Entry 9UST (electron microscopy, 3.02 A resolution); this record covers chains A and S of the 5 polymer chains in the assembly.

[Chain A]
Molecule: Gq protein alpha subunit
Organism: Rattus norvegicus
Chain sequence (359 residues; numbered 3 to 359 plus 122 insertion-coded residues; 120 numbers in that range are skipped by the numbering (no residue carries them; nothing is unmodelled there); the number before each row is that of its first residue; a row labelled like 57A-57Z holds insertion residues (57A, then the next letters in order)):
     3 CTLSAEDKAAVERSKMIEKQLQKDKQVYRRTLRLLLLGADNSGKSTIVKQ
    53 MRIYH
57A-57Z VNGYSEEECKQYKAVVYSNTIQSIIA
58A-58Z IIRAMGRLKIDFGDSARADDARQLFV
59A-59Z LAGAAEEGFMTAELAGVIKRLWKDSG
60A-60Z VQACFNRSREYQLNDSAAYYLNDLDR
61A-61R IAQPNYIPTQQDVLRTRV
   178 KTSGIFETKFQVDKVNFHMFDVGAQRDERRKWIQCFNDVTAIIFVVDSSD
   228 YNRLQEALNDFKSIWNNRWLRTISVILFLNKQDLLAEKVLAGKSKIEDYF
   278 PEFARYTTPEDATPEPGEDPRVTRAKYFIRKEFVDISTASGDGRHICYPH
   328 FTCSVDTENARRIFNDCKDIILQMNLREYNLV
Not modelled in the structure: 3, 57A-57Z, 58A-58Z, 59A-59Z, 60A-60Z, 61A-61R

[Chain S]
Molecule: scFv16
Organism: Bos taurus
Notes: antibody fragment or engineered binder
Chain sequence (267 residues; each row starts with the number of its first residue; note: 4 numbers in that range are skipped by the numbering (no residue carries them; nothing is unmodelled there); a row labelled like 120A-120Q holds insertion residues (120A, then the next letters in order)):
     1 MVQLVESGGGLVQPGGSRKLSCSASGFAFSSFGMHWVRQAPEKGLEWVAY
    51 ISSGSGTIYYADTVKGRFTISRDDPKNTLFLQMTSLRSEDTAMYYCVRSI
   101 YYYGSSPFDFWGQGTTLTVS
120A-120Q AGGGGSGGGGSGGGGSS
   125 DIVMTQATSSVPVTPGESVSISCRSSKSLLHSNGNTYLYWFLQRPGQSPQ
   175 LLIYRMSNLASGVPDRFSGSGSGTAFTLTISRLEAEDVGVYYCMQHLEYP
   225 LTFGAGTKLELLEENLYFQGASHHHHHHHH
Not modelled in the structure: 1, 120A-120Q, 236-254
Disulfides: Cys147-Cys217

[How chain A and chain S interact]
Pairs across the interface (26):
  Thr4(A) - His155(S)  hydrogen bond (backbone-side chain)
  Leu5(A) - His155(S)
  Ser6(A) - His155(S)
  Ser6(A) - Asn157(S)
  Ser6(A) - Tyr161(S)  hydrogen bond
  Ala7(A) - His220(S)
  Ala7(A) - Leu221(S)
  Ala7(A) - Tyr223(S)  hydrophobic
  Glu8(A) - Tyr161(S)
  Glu8(A) - Tyr163(S)  hydrogen bond
  Glu8(A) - Arg179(S)  salt bridge
  Glu8(A) - His220(S)
  Asp9(A) - Asn157(S)  hydrogen bond
  Asp9(A) - Tyr161(S)
  Ala11(A) - Tyr101(S)  hydrophobic
  Ala12(A) - Tyr101(S)
  Glu14(A) - Ser52(S)
  Glu14(A) - Ser53(S)
  Glu14(A) - Gly56(S)
  Glu14(A) - Thr57(S)  hydrogen bond
  Arg15(A) - Ser31(S)
  Arg15(A) - Ile100(S)
  Arg15(A) - Tyr101(S)
  Arg15(A) - Tyr102(S)
  Met18(A) - Ser53(S)
  Met18(A) - Gly54(S)
Other interface residues (no listed pair), chain S (20 interface residues in all): Tyr50, Pro107, Ser156

[Summary]
The interface between chain A and chain S involves 11 residues on one side and 20 on the other; the contacts
include 5 hydrogen bonds and 1 salt bridge. Polar pairs include Glu8(A)-Arg179(S), Thr4(A)-His155(S) and
Ser6(A)-Tyr161(S).
Here chain A is Gq protein alpha subunit (Rattus norvegicus) and chain S is scFv16 (Bos taurus). Entry 9UST
(MRGPRE-Gq-scFv16-complex) was determined by electron microscopy.
